PDB entry 5FOX | X-ray diffraction, 1.30 A resolution | chains A and C

# Chain A
Protein: DNA repair and recombination protein rada
Organism: Pyrococcus furiosus
Notes: EC 3.6.4.-; fragment: atpase
UniProt: O74036 (RADA_PYRFU); numbering as in UniProt; present here: 108-288, 301-349
Sequence (231 residues; row label = number of the first residue in the row; note: 12 numbers in that range are skipped by the numbering (no residue carries them; nothing is unmodelled there)):
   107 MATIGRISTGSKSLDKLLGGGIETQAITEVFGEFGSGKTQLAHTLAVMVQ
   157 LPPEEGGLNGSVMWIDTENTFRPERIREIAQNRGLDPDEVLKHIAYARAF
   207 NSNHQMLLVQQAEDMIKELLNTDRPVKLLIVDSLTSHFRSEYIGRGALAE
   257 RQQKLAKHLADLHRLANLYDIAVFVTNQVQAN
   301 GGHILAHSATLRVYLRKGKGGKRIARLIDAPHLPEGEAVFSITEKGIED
Not modelled in the structure: 107, 286-288, 301-304, 332
Differences from the reference sequence: expression tag (107); engineered mutation Met169 (Ile in O74036), Ala201 (Tyr in O74036), Tyr202 (Val in O74036), Met221 (Lys in O74036), Asn288 (Arg in O74036)
Curated features (UniProtKB/Swiss-Prot):
  - binding site (ATP): Gly138 to Thr145

# Chain C
Protein: Fhaa peptide
Sequence (6 residues; row label = number of the first residue in the row; numbering starts at 0):
     0 XFHAAX
Modified positions: ACE (acetyl group) at position 0; NH2 (amino group) at position 5
Differences from the reference sequence: acetylation (0); amidation (5)

# Interface between chain A and chain C
Pairs across the interface (20):
  Met169(A) with Phe1(C), hydrophobic
  Trp170(A) with Phe1(C)
  Ile171(A) with Phe1(C), hydrophobic
  Phe177(A) with Ala4(C), hydrophobic
  Leu197(A) with Ala4(C), hydrogen bond (backbone-backbone); NH2_5(C)
  Lys198(A) with Ala3(C)
  Ile200(A) with His2(C); Ala3(C); Ala4(C), hydrogen bond (backbone-backbone)
  Ala201(A) with Phe1(C); His2(C)
  Tyr202(A) with ACE_0(C); Phe1(C); His2(C), hydrogen bond (backbone-backbone)
  Ala203(A) with Phe1(C), hydrophobic
  Leu214(A) with Phe1(C)
  Gln217(A) with ACE_0(C)
  Ala218(A) with Phe1(C)
  Met221(A) with Phe1(C), hydrophobic
Interface residues without a listed pair, chain A (15 interface residues in all): Pro179

# Overview
Chain A and chain C form an interface of 15 and 6 residues respectively, with 3 hydrogen bonds. Main-chain
hydrogen bonds include Leu197(A)-Ala4(C), Ile200(A)-Ala4(C) and Tyr202(A)-His2(C). Curated annotation
(UniProt) lists 8 ATP-binding residues on chain A.
Chain A is DNA repair and recombination protein rada (Pyrococcus furiosus) and chain C is Fhaa peptide; the
structure, Humanised monomeric rada in complex with fhaa tetrapeptide, was determined by X-ray diffraction
(same publication as 5FOT, 5FOW and 5FPK).
